4PZG - chains A and B; structure by X-ray diffraction, 2.80 A resolution.

# Chain A (and B)
Molecule: Sorting nexin-10
Source organism: Homo sapiens
Notes: chain B of this document is another copy of the same molecule, construct and numbering; everything in this record applies to it too
Reference sequence: Q9Y5X0 (SNX10_HUMAN); numbering as in UniProt (aligned over 1-201)
Amino-acid sequence (209 residues; row label = number of the first residue in the row):
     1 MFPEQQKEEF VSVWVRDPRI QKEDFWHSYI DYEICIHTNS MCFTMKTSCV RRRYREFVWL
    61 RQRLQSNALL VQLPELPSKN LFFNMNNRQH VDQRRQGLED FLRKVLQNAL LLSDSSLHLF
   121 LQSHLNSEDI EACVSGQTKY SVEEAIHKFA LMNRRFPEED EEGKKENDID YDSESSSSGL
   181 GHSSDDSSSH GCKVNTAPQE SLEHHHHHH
Disordered / not traced: 1-7, 160-209 (chain B: 1-7, 158-209)
Differences from the reference sequence: expression tag (202-209)
Cystine bridges: Cys35-Cys49
Swiss-Prot annotation at these positions:
  - binding site (a 1,2-diacyl-sn-glycero-3-phospho-(1D-myo-inositol-3-phosphate)): Arg53, Lys79, Arg94
  - natural variant: Arg16 (R16L: In OPTB8), Tyr32 (Y32S: In OPTB8), Arg51 (R51P: In OPTB8; R51Q: In OPTB8)
  - mutagenesis: Arg53 (R53A: Abolishes vacuolization induced by overexpression), Lys79 (K79A: Slightly reduced vacuolization induced by overexpression), Arg94 (R94A: Reduced vacuolization induced by overexpression)

# Interface between chain A and chain B
Pairs across the interface - 33 pairs, chain A then chain B:
  Trp14(A) with Phe156(B), hydrophobic
  Arg16(A) with Pro157(B)
  Cys35(A) with Phe156(B), hydrophobic
  Ile36(A) with Phe156(B)
  His37(A) with His147(B), hydrogen bond; Leu151(B)
  Thr38(A) with His147(B)
  Asn39(A) with His147(B)
  Met41(A) with Met41(B), hydrophobic
  Thr44(A) with Lys46(B)
  Met45(A) with Lys46(B)
  Lys46(A) with Thr44(B); Met45(B)
  Thr47(A) with Leu151(B); Arg154(B), hydrogen bond
  Ser48(A) with Phe156(B)
  Cys49(A) with Phe156(B), hydrophobic
  His147(A) with His37(B), hydrogen bond; Thr38(B); Asn39(B)
  Leu151(A) with His37(B)
  Arg154(A) with Thr47(B), hydrogen bond; Arg154(B)
  Phe156(A) with Trp14(B), hydrophobic; Cys35(B), hydrophobic; Ile36(B); His37(B); Ser48(B); Cys49(B), hydrophobic
  Pro157(A) with Arg16(B)
  Glu158(A) with Trp14(B); Arg16(B), salt bridge
  Glu159(A) with Trp14(B)
Also at the interface, not in a pair above, chain B (20 interface residues in all): Glu33

# In short
Chain A and chain B form an interface of 21 and 20 residues respectively; the contacts include 4 hydrogen
bonds and 1 salt bridge. Among the polar pairs are Glu158(A)-Arg16(B), His37(A)-His147(B) and
Thr47(A)-Arg154(B).
Chain A and chain B are both Sorting nexin-10 (Homo sapiens); the structure, Crystal structure of human
sorting nexin 10 (SNX10), was determined by X-ray diffraction, deposited together with 4ON3.
